Entry 5WVK (electron microscopy, 4.20 A resolution (low resolution: residue-level contacts below are approximate; hydrogen-bond / salt-bridge calls are withheld)); this record covers chains K and L of the 47 polymer chains in the assembly.

Chain K:
Name: 26S protease regulatory subunit 6B homolog
Organism: Saccharomyces cerevisiae (strain ATCC 204508 / S288c)
UniProt: P33298 (PRS6B_YEAST); residue numbers follow UniProt; this construct covers 1-428
Chain sequence (428 residues; numbered 1 to 428; the number before each row is that of its first residue):
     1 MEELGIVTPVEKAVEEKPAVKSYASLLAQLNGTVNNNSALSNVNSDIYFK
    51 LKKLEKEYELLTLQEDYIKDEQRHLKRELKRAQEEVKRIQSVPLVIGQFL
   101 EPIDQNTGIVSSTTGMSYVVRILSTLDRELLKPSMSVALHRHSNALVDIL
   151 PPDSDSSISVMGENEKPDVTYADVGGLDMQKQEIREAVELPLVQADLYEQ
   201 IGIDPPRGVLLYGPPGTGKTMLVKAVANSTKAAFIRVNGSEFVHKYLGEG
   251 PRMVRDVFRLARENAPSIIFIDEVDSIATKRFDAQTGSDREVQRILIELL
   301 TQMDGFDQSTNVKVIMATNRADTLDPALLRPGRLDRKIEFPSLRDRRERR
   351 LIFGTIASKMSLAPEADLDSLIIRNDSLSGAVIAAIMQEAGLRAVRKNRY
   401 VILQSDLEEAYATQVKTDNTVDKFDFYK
Not modelled in the structure: 1-47
Curated features (UniProtKB/Swiss-Prot):
  - binding site (ATP): Gly-213 to Thr-220
  - modified residue: Met-1 (N-acetylmethionine)
  - cross-link: Lys-280 (Glycyl lysine isopeptide (Lys-Gly) (interchain with G-Cter in ubiquitin))

Chain L:
Name: 26S protease subunit RPT4
Organism: Saccharomyces cerevisiae (strain ATCC 204508 / S288c)
UniProt: P53549 (PRS10_YEAST); residues 1-437 here = UniProt positions 1-437
Chain sequence (437 residues; numbered 1 to 437; the number before each row is that of its first residue):
     1 MSEEQDPLLAGLGETSGDNHTQQSHEQQPEQPQETEEHHEEEPSRVDPEQ
    51 EAHNKALNQFKRKLLEHRRYDDQLKQRRQNIRDLEKLYDKTENDIKALQS
   101 IGQLIGEVMKELSEEKYIVKASSGPRYIVGVRNSVDRSKLKKGVRVTLDI
   151 TTLTIMRILPRETDPLVYNMTSFEQGEITFDGIGGLTEQIRELREVIELP
   201 LKNPEIFQRVGIKPPKGVLLYGPPGTGKTLLAKAVAATIGANFIFSPASG
   251 IVDKYIGESARIIREMFAYAKEHEPCIIFMDEVDAIGGRRFSEGTSADRE
   301 IQRTLMELLTQMDGFDNLGQTKIIMATNRPDTLDPALLRPGRLDRKVEIP
   351 LPNEAGRLEIFKIHTAKVKKTGEFDFEAAVKMSDGFNGADIRNCATEAGF
   401 FAIRDDRDHINPDDLMKAVRKVAEVKKLEGTIEYQKL
Not modelled in the structure: 1-66, 428-437
Curated features (UniProtKB/Swiss-Prot):
  - binding site (ATP): Gly-222 to Thr-229
  - modified residue: Ser-2 (N-acetylserine)

How chain K and chain L interact:
Residue-residue contacts (85; chain K residue first):
  Ser-91(K) with Lys-116(L)
  Val-92(K) with Ile-128(L); Val-129(L); Gly-130(L); Leu-153(L); Thr-154(L)
  Leu-94(K) with Tyr-127(L); Ile-128(L)
  Val-95(K) with Tyr-127(L)
  Ile-96(K) with Ile-118(L); Arg-126(L); Ile-128(L)
  Thr-113(K) with Pro-125(L)
  Thr-114(K) with Pro-125(L)
  Arg-141(K) with Leu-153(L)
  Leu-150(K) with Ile-118(L)
  Pro-151(K) with Leu-112(L)
  Asp-153(K) with Lys-110(L)
  Asp-155(K) with Arg-126(L)
  Ser-156(K) with Met-109(L); Arg-126(L)
  Ser-157(K) with Met-109(L); Lys-120(L)
  Ile-158(K) with Ile-256(L)
  Val-160(K) with Arg-264(L)
  Pro-214(K) with Arg-339(L)
  Pro-215(K) with Arg-339(L); Arg-342(L)
  Gly-216(K) with Arg-342(L)
  Thr-220(K) with Asp-313(L); Arg-342(L)
  Lys-224(K) with Asp-313(L); Gly-314(L); Phe-315(L)
  Arg-236(K) with Thr-310(L); Gln-311(L)
  Asn-238(K) with Met-306(L); Glu-307(L); Thr-310(L)
  Gly-239(K) with Met-306(L)
  Ser-240(K) with Gln-302(L); Arg-303(L); Met-306(L); Glu-307(L)
  Glu-241(K) with Arg-264(L)
  Val-243(K) with Gly-257(L); Arg-299(L); Arg-303(L)
  His-244(K) with Ile-256(L)
  Tyr-246(K) with Ile-256(L)
  Asp-272(K) with Met-306(L); Thr-310(L); Asp-313(L)
  Glu-273(K) with Met-306(L)
  Ser-276(K) with Gln-302(L); Met-306(L)
  Gln-285(K) with Ser-296(L)
  Ser-288(K) with Lys-254(L); Arg-299(L)
  Asp-289(K) with Ser-296(L); Ala-297(L)
  Glu-291(K) with Arg-299(L)
  Asn-319(K) with Ala-336(L); Arg-339(L)
  Arg-320(K) with Glu-293(L)
  Lys-359(K) with Val-210(L)
  Met-360(K) with Val-210(L); Gly-211(L); Ile-212(L)
  Ser-361(K) with Val-210(L)
  Ala-381(K) with Pro-340(L)
  Val-382(K) with Pro-340(L)
  Gln-388(K) with Lys-213(L); Asp-344(L)
  Gly-391(K) with Ile-212(L)
  Leu-392(K) with Phe-207(L); Ile-212(L); Lys-213(L)
  Val-395(K) with Leu-199(L); Ile-206(L); Phe-207(L)
  Arg-396(K) with Arg-191(L); Glu-195(L)
  Tyr-400(K) with Arg-209(L); Val-210(L)
Also at the interface, not in a pair above, chain K (58 interface residues in all): Pro-152, Glu-163, Asn-164, Thr-217, Lys-245, Asp-322, Ala-385, Met-387, Asn-398
Also at the interface, not in a pair above, chain L (58 interface residues in all): Lys-142, Thr-152, Glu-192, Pro-214, Pro-215, Tyr-255, Ala-260, Ser-292, Thr-295, Asp-298, Leu-309, Gly-341

Overview:
The chain K/chain L interface involves 58 residues from each chain. UniProt lists 8 ATP-binding residues on
chain K; 8 ATP-binding residues on chain L.
Here chain K is 26S protease regulatory subunit 6B homolog and chain L is 26S protease subunit RPT4, both from
Saccharomyces cerevisiae (strain ATCC 204508 / S288c). Entry 5WVK (Yeast proteasome-ADP-AlFx) was determined
by electron microscopy (same publication as 5WVI).
